Entry 4WVH (X-ray diffraction, 2.10 A resolution); this record covers chains A and C.

[Chain A]
Molecule: Maltose-binding periplasmic protein, Signal peptidase IB
From: Escherichia coli K-12
Notes: EC 3.4.21.89; fragment: unp reisdues 26-175
Reference sequence: chimeric construct of P0AEY0, Q5HHB9: residues 13-372 from P0AEY0 (MALE_ECO57) positions 33-392 (UniProt number = residue number + 20); residues 377-526 from Q5HHB9 positions 26-175 (UniProt number = residue number - 351)
Sequence (533 residues; row label = number of the first residue in the row):
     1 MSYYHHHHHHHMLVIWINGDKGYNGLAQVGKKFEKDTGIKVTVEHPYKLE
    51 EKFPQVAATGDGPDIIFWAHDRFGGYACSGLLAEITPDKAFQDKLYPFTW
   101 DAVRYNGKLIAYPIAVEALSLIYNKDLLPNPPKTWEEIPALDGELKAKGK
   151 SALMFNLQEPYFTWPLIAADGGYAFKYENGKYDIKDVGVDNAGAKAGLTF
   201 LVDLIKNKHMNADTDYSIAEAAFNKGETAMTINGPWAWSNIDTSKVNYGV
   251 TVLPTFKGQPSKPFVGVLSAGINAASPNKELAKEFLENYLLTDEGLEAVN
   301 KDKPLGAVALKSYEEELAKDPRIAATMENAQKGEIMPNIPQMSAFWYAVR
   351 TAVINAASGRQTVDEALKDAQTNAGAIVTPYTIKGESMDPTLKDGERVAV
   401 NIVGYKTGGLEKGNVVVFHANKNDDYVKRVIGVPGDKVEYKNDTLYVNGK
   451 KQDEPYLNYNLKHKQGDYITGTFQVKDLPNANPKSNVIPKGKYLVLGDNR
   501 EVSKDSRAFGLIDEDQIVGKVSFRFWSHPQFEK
Disordered / not traced: 1-8, 58-59, 408, 531-533
Differences from the reference sequence: initiating methionine (1); expression tag (2-12, 527-533); engineered mutation Gln28 (Glu48 in P0AEY0), Tyr47 (Asp67 in P0AEY0), Cys78 (Gln98 in P0AEY0), Gly143 (Lys163 in P0AEY0); linker (373-376)
UniProt features mapped onto this chain:
  - active site: Ser387, Lys428
From the paper describing this entry:
  - binding site for substrate peptide (pep1) (chain C): Ile383, Lys384, Gly385, Ser387, Met388, Val427, Lys428
  - catalytic residues: Lys428

[Chain C]
Molecule: substrate peptide (pep1)
Sequence (6 residues; row label = number of the first residue in the row):
   153 DHDAHA

[Interface between chain A and chain C]
Residue-residue contacts (25; chain A residue first):
  Thr379(A) - His154(C)
  Pro380(A) - His154(C)  hydrogen bond (backbone-side chain)
  Tyr381(A) - His154(C)
  Tyr381(A) - Asp155(C)
  Tyr381(A) - Ala156(C)  hydrophobic
  Thr382(A) - Asp153(C)  hydrogen bond
  Thr382(A) - His154(C)  hydrogen bond (backbone-backbone)
  Thr382(A) - Asp155(C)
  Thr382(A) - Ala156(C)  hydrogen bond (backbone-backbone)
  Ile383(A) - Ala156(C)
  Ile383(A) - Ala158(C)  hydrophobic
  Lys384(A) - Asp155(C)  salt bridge
  Lys384(A) - Ala156(C)  hydrogen bond (backbone-backbone)
  Lys384(A) - His157(C)
  Lys384(A) - Ala158(C)  hydrogen bond (backbone-backbone)
  Gly385(A) - Ala158(C)
  Ser387(A) - Ala158(C)
  Met388(A) - Ala158(C)
  Asp425(A) - Asp155(C)
  Asp425(A) - Ala156(C)
  Asp425(A) - His157(C)  hydrogen bond (backbone-backbone)
  Tyr426(A) - His157(C)
  Val427(A) - His157(C)  hydrogen bond (backbone-backbone)
  Val427(A) - Ala158(C)
  Lys428(A) - Ala158(C)  hydrogen bond (side chain-backbone)
Also at the interface, not in a pair above, chain A (15 interface residues in all): Val417, Asp424

[Summary]
The interface between chain A and chain C involves 15 residues on one side and 6 on the other; the contacts
include 9 hydrogen bonds and 1 salt bridge. Polar contacts include Lys384(A)-Asp155(C), Pro380(A)-His154(C)
and Thr382(A)-Asp153(C). From the paper: the catalytic residue Lys428(A); a binding site for substrate peptide
(pep1) (chain C) at Ile383(A), Lys384(A) and Gly385(A) among others.
Here chain A is Maltose-binding periplasmic protein, Signal peptidase IB (Escherichia coli K-12) and chain C
is substrate peptide (pep1). Entry 4WVH (Crystal structure of the Type-I signal peptidase from Staphylococcus
aureus (SpsB) in complex with a substrate ...) was determined by X-ray diffraction (same publication as 4WVG,
4WVI and 4WVJ).
